Entry 8ZRE (electron microscopy, 3.44 A resolution); this record covers chains C and B of the 8 polymer chains in the assembly.

# Chain C (and B)
Name: Capsid protein
Organism: hepatitis B virus genotype C
Notes: chain B of this document is another copy of the same molecule, construct and numbering; everything in this record applies to it too
Reference sequence: A0A679FG23 (A0A679FG23_HBV); residue numbers follow UniProt; this construct covers 1-142
Sequence (142 residues; each row starts with the number of its first residue):
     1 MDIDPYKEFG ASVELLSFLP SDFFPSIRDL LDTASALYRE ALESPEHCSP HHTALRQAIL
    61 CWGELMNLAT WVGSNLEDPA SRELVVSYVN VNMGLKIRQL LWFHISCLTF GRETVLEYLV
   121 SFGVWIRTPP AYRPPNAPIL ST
What the authors report for this chain:
  - mutagenesis - P20A: decreased binding to Group I and Group III mAbs
  - mutagenesis - R127A, P130A, A131R: unchanged binding to 12 human anti-HBc mAbs
  - mutagenesis - E77A: unchanged binding to cAbD4

# How chain C and chain B interact
Contacting residue pairs - 11 pairs, chain C then chain B:
  L15(C) with A36(B)
  F18(C) with D32(B); T33(B); A36(B), hydrophobic
  R127(C) with D29(B); D32(B), salt bridge
  P129(C) with D22(B); F23(B)
  Y132(C) with F23(B), hydrophobic; I139(B)
  R133(C) with I139(B)
Other interface residues (no listed pair), chain C (9 interface residues in all): E14, V120, P134
Other interface residues (no listed pair), chain B (10 interface residues in all): P20, L37, F122

# Overview
9 residues of chain C and 10 residues of chain B are in contact; the contacts include 1 salt bridge. Its one
salt-bridged contact is R127(C)-D32(B). The paper reports that P20A of chain C reduces binding to Group I and
Group III mAbs; R127A, P130A and A131R of chain C leave binding to 12 human anti-HBc mAbs unchanged.
Chain C and chain B are both Capsid protein (hepatitis B virus genotype C); the structure, HBcAg-D4 Fab
complex, was determined by electron microscopy, deposited together with 8ZRH and 8ZRR.
